PDB entry 8TH5 | X-ray diffraction, 2.62 A resolution | chains A and K of the 3 polymer chains in the assembly

== Chain A ==
Name: Ras GTPase-activating protein-binding protein 1
Organism: Homo sapiens
Notes: EC 3.6.4.12, 3.6.4.13
Reference sequence: Q13283 (G3BP1_HUMAN); numbering as in UniProt (aligned over 1-139)
Chain sequence (139 residues; each row starts with the number of its first residue):
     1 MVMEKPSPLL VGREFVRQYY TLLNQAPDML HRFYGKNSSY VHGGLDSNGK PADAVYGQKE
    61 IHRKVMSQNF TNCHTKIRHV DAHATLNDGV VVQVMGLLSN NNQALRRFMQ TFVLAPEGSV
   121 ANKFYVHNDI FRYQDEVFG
Unresolved in the structure: 1-4, 43-50, 136-139
Swiss-Prot annotation at these positions:
  - cross-link (Glycyl lysine isopeptide (Lys-Gly)): Lys-36 (interchain with G-Cter in ubiquitin), Lys-50 (interchain with G-Cter in ubiquitin), Lys-59 (interchain with G-Cter in ubiquitin), Lys-64 (interchain with G-Cter in ubiquitin), Lys-76 (interchain with G-Cter in ubiquitin), Lys-123 (interchain with G-Cter in ubiquitin)
  - natural variant: Arg-78 (R78C: Found in a patient with a neurodevelopmental disorder; uncertain significance), Arg-132 (R132I: Found in a patient with a neurodevelopmental disorder; uncertain significance)
  - mutagenesis: Phe-15 (F15W: Decreased interaction with USP10), Phe-33 (F33W: Abolished interaction with CAPRIN1 and ability to undergo liquid-liquid phase separation. Abolished interaction with USP10), Lys-36 (K36R: In 10KR; abolished ubiquitination in response to heat shock, leading to decreased stress granule disassembly when associated with R-50, R-59, R-64, R-76, R-123, R-353, R-357, R-376 and R-393 ...), Lys-50 (K50R: In 10KR; abolished ubiquitination in response to heat shock, leading to decreased stress granule disassembly when associated with R-36, R-59, R-64, R-76, R-123, R-353, R-357, R-376 and R-393 ...), Lys-59 (K59R: In 10KR; abolished ubiquitination in response to heat shock, leading to decreased stress granule disassembly when associated with R-36, R-50, R-64, R-76, R-123, R-353, R-357, R-376 and R-393 ...), Lys-64 (K64R: In 10KR; abolished ubiquitination in response to heat shock, leading to decreased stress granule disassembly when associated with R-36, R-50, R-59, R-76, R-123, R-353, R-357, R-376 and R-393 ...), Lys-76 (K76R: In 10KR; abolished ubiquitination in response to heat shock, leading to decreased stress granule disassembly when associated with R-36, R-50, R-59, R-64, R-123, R-353, R-357, R-376 and R-393 ...), Lys-123 (K123R: In 10KR; abolished ubiquitination in response to heat shock, leading to decreased stress granule disassembly when associated with R-36, R-50, R-59, R-64, R-76, R-353, R-357, R-376 and R-393 ...), Phe-124 (F124W: Does not affect interaction with USP10)
What the authors report for this chain:
  - mutagenesis - F15W, F112A: increased binding to Nucleoprotein (chain K)
  - mutagenesis - F33W (K_D_ = 1.92 uM): decreased binding to Nucleoprotein (chain K)
  - mutagenesis - F15A, F124A: decreased expression
  - mutagenesis - F33W: abolished binding to nsP3449-473
  - mutagenesis - F112A: abolished binding to FxFG-containing Nups
  - mutagenesis - F124W: unchanged binding to interactome

== Chain K ==
Name: Nucleoprotein
Organism: Severe acute respiratory syndrome coronavirus 2
Reference sequence: P0DTC9 (NCAP_SARS2); residues 1-25 here = UniProt positions 1-25
Chain sequence (25 residues; numbered 1 to 25; the number before each row is that of its first residue):
     1 MSDNGPQNQR NALRITFGGP SDSTG
Unresolved in the structure: 1-11, 21-25
Sequence notes: engineered mutation Leu-13 (Pro in P0DTC9)
What the authors report for this chain:
  - mutagenesis - D3L (K_D_ = 1.10 uM): unchanged binding to GST-NTF2L
  - mutagenesis - D3A, D3L, Q9A, Q9L: unchanged binding to endogenous G3BP1

== How chain A and chain K interact ==
Pairs across the interface (23; chain A residue first):
  Leu-10(A) with Ile-15(K)
  Val-11(A) with Ile-15(K); Phe-17(K)
  Phe-15(A) with Phe-17(K), hydrophobic
  Gln-18(A) with Phe-17(K)
  Arg-32(A) with Gly-18(K); Gly-19(K), hydrogen bond (backbone-backbone)
  Tyr-34(A) with Gly-19(K)
  Gly-35(A) with Pro-20(K)
  Glu-117(A) with Gly-18(K); Pro-20(K)
  Asn-122(A) with Ala-12(K), hydrogen bond (side chain-backbone); Leu-13(K); Arg-14(K); Ile-15(K); Thr-16(K), hydrogen bond (backbone-backbone)
  Lys-123(A) with Thr-16(K); Gly-18(K)
  Phe-124(A) with Thr-16(K), hydrogen bond (backbone-backbone); Phe-17(K); Gly-18(K), hydrogen bond (backbone-backbone)
  Tyr-125(A) with Gly-18(K); Pro-20(K)
Other interface residues (no listed pair), chain A (16 interface residues in all): Pro-6, Glu-14, Phe-33, Ala-121
Interface features reported in the paper:
  - interface residues, chain A: Phe-124(A)
  - hot spots on chain A (mutagenesis) - V11A, F124A: abolished binding to another copy of this molecule
  - hot spots on chain A (mutagenesis) - F15A, F33A, F124W: decreased binding to another copy of this molecule
  - hot spots on chain A (mutagenesis) - F15W, F33W: increased binding to another copy of this molecule
  - interface residues, chain K: Phe-17(K)
  - hot spots on chain K (mutagenesis) - F17A: abolished binding to endogenous G3BP1
  - hot spots on chain K (mutagenesis) - F17W: abolished binding to G3BP1

== Overview ==
The interface between chain A and chain K involves 16 residues on one side and 9 on the other; the contacts
include 5 hydrogen bonds. Polar pairs include Asn-122(A)/Ala-12(K), Arg-32(A)/Gly-19(K) and
Asn-122(A)/Thr-16(K). The paper reports that F15A, F33A and F124W of chain A reduce binding to another copy of
this molecule; interface residues Phe-124(A) and Phe-17(K); 14 substitutions were tested in all.
Chain A is Ras GTPase-activating protein-binding protein 1 (Homo sapiens) and chain K is Nucleoprotein (Severe
acute respiratory syndrome coronavirus 2); the structure, Crystal Structure of the G3BP1 NTF2-like domain
bound to the IDR1 of SARS-CoV-2 nucleocapsid protein P13L ..., was determined by X-ray diffraction (same
publication as 8TH6, 8TH7 and 8TH1).
